8Q15 - chains B and I of the 10 polymer chains in the assembly; structure by electron microscopy, 3.60 A resolution.

Chain B:
Name: Histone H2A.2
Reference sequence: A2YMC6 (H2A2_ORYSI); residues 1-135 here = UniProt positions 1-135
Sequence (135 residues; numbered 1 to 135; the number before each row is that of its first residue):
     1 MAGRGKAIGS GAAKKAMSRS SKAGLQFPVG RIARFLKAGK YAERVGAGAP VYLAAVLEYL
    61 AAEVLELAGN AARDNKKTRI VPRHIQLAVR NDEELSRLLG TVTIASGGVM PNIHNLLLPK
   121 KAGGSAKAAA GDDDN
Unresolved in the structure: 1-19, 104-135

Chain I:
Molecule: Widom 601
Sequence (146 nucleotides; numbered -72 to 73; the number before each row is that of its first residue; numbers below 1 keep their minus sign (DC-72 is residue -72)):
   -72 CAGGATGTAT ATATGTGACA CGTGCCTGGA GACTAGGGAG TAATCCCCTT GGCGGTTAAA
   -12 ACGCGGGGGA CAGCGCGTAC GTGCGTTTAA GCGGTGCTAG AGCTGTCTAC GACCAATTGA
    48 GCGGCCTCGG CACCGGGATT CTCCAG
Unresolved in the structure: -72 to -47, 73

Interface between chain B and chain I:
Residue-residue contacts (13; chain B residue first):
  Arg31(B) - DG48(I)  sugar contact
  Arg31(B) - DC49(I)  salt bridge to the phosphate
  Lys37(B) - DA39(I)  salt bridge to the phosphate
  Arg44(B) - DG38(I)  hydrogen bond to the sugar
  Arg44(B) - DA39(I)  phosphate contact
  Val45(B) - DG38(I)  sugar contact
  Val45(B) - DA39(I)  hydrogen bond to the phosphate
  Gly46(B) - DG38(I)  phosphate contact
  Ala47(B) - DG38(I)  phosphate contact
  Lys77(B) - DA59(I)  salt bridge to the phosphate
  Thr78(B) - DG57(I)  hydrogen bond to the phosphate
  Thr78(B) - DC58(I)  hydrogen bond to the phosphate
  Arg79(B) - DG57(I)  sugar contact
Also at the interface, not in a pair above, chain B (10 interface residues in all): Glu43

In short:
10 residues of chain B face 7 of chain I across their interface; the contacts include 4 hydrogen bonds and 3
salt bridges. Polar contacts include Arg44(B)-DG38(I), Val45(B)-DA39(I) and Thr78(B)-DG57(I).
Here chain B is Histone H2A.2 and chain I is Widom 601. Entry 8Q15 (CryoEM structure of canonical rice
nucleosome core particle) was determined by electron microscopy (same publication as 8Q16).
